9BBF - chains A and G of the 8 polymer chains in the assembly; structure by electron microscopy, 3.60 A resolution.

[Chain A (and G)]
Name: ADP-ribosyltransferase binding component
From: Clostridioides difficile
Notes: chain G of this document is another copy of the same molecule, construct and numbering; everything in this record applies to it too
UniProtKB: A8DS70 (A8DS70_CLODI); residues 43-876 here = UniProt positions 43-876
Sequence (835 residues; numbered 42 to 876; the number before each row is that of its first residue):
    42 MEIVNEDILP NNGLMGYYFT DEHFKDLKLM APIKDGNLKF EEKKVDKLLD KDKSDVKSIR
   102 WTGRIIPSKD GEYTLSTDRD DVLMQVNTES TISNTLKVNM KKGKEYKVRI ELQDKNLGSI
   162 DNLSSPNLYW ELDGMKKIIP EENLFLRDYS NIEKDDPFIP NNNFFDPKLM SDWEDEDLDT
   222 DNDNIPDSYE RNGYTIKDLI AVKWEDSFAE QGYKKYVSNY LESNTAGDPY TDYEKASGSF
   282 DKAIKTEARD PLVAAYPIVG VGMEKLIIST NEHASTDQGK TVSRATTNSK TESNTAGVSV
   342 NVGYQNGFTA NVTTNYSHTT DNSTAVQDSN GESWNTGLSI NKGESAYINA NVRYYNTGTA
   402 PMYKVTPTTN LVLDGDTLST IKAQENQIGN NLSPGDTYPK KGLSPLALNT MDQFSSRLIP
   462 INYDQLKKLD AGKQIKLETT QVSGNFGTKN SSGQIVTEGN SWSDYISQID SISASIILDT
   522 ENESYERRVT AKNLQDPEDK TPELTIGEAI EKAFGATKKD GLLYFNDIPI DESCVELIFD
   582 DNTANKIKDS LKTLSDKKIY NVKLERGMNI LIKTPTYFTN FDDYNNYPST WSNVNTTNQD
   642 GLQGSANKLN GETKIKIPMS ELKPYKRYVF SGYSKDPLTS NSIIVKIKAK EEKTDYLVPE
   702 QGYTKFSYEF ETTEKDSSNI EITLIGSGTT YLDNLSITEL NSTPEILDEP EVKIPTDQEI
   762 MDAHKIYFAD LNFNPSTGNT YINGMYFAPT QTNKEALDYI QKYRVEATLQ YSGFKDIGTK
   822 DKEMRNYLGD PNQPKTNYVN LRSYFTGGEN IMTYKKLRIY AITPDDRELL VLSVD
Not modelled in the structure: 42-217, 317-379, 616-876
Construct notes: initiating methionine (42)
Metal / ion sites: Ca2+ site 1: Asp222, Asp224, Glu231, Asn260, Glu263, Asp273; Ca2+ site 2: Asp222, Asp224, Glu231

[Chain A / chain G interface]
Pairs across the interface (89):
  Ile237(A) - Glu539(G)
  Lys238(A) - Glu539(G)
  Asp239(A) - Glu539(G)
  Gln252(A) - Pro538(G)
  Gly253(A) - Pro538(G)
  Tyr254(A) - Pro538(G)  hydrophobic
  Lys283(A) - Glu263(G)  salt bridge
  Lys283(A) - Gln509(G)
  Lys283(A) - Ser512(G)  hydrogen bond (backbone-side chain)
  Lys283(A) - Ile513(G)
  Ala284(A) - Ser508(G)
  Ala284(A) - Ser512(G)
  Arg290(A) - Glu539(G)  salt bridge
  Lys306(A) - Gly416(G)
  Lys306(A) - Asp417(G)  salt bridge
  Ile308(A) - Asp417(G)
  Ile308(A) - Gln466(G)
  Ile309(A) - Asn463(G)  hydrogen bond (backbone-side chain)
  Ser310(A) - Asn463(G)  hydrogen bond
  Thr311(A) - Lys383(G)
  Thr311(A) - Gly384(G)  hydrogen bond (backbone-backbone)
  Asn312(A) - Asn382(G)
  Asn312(A) - Gly384(G)
  Glu313(A) - Ile381(G)
  Glu313(A) - Asn382(G)
  Glu313(A) - Lys383(G)  hydrogen bond (backbone-backbone)
  His314(A) - Ile381(G)
  His314(A) - Asn382(G)  hydrogen bond
  Ala315(A) - Ser380(G)
  Ala315(A) - Ile381(G)  hydrogen bond (backbone-backbone)
  Ser316(A) - Ser380(G)
  Tyr388(A) - Glu385(G)
  Asn390(A) - Thr418(G)
  Asn390(A) - Leu419(G)  hydrogen bond (side chain-backbone)
  Asn392(A) - Thr418(G)
  Tyr404(A) - Ser504(G)
  Tyr404(A) - Asp505(G)  hydrogen bond (side chain-backbone)
  Tyr404(A) - Ser508(G)
  Glu426(A) - Lys423(G)
  Glu426(A) - Gln454(G)  hydrogen bond
  Asn427(A) - Thr409(G)
  Asn427(A) - Thr421(G)
  Asn427(A) - Ile422(G)
  Asn427(A) - Lys423(G)
  Asn427(A) - Met452(G)
  Ile429(A) - Gln482(G)  hydrogen bond (backbone-side chain)
  Gly430(A) - Gln482(G)
  Asn431(A) - Gln482(G)  hydrogen bond (backbone-side chain)
  Asn431(A) - Ser484(G)
  Asn431(A) - Ser504(G)
  Asn432(A) - Ser504(G)
  Asn432(A) - Ile507(G)
  Asn432(A) - Ser508(G)  hydrogen bond
  Ser434(A) - Ser508(G)  hydrogen bond
  Tyr439(A) - Thr409(G)
  Tyr439(A) - Thr481(G)  hydrogen bond
  Tyr439(A) - Gln482(G)  hydrogen bond
  Lys441(A) - Asp511(G)  salt bridge
  Leu444(A) - Glu479(G)
  Ser445(A) - Asn411(G)
  Ser445(A) - Val413(G)
  Ser445(A) - Thr418(G)
  Ser445(A) - Glu479(G)  hydrogen bond
  Pro446(A) - Asn411(G)
  Pro446(A) - Thr418(G)  hydrogen bond (backbone-side chain)
  Leu447(A) - Thr421(G)
  Ala448(A) - Thr418(G)
  Ala448(A) - Ser420(G)
  Ala448(A) - Thr421(G)  hydrogen bond (backbone-side chain)
  Asn450(A) - Ser420(G)
  Thr451(A) - Met452(G)
  Phe455(A) - Asp453(G)
  Phe455(A) - Gln454(G)
  Ser456(A) - Met452(G)
  Ser456(A) - Asp453(G)  hydrogen bond (backbone-side chain)
  Ser457(A) - Asp453(G)
  Ser457(A) - Arg458(G)  hydrogen bond (backbone-side chain)
  Leu459(A) - Arg458(G)
  Ser493(A) - Asn223(G)
  Ser493(A) - Ser264(G)  hydrogen bond
  Gly494(A) - Asn265(G)
  Gly494(A) - Tyr506(G)
  Gln495(A) - Phe487(G)
  Gln495(A) - Tyr506(G)  hydrogen bond
  Ile496(A) - Asp505(G)
  Ile496(A) - Tyr506(G)  hydrogen bond (backbone-side chain)
  Ile496(A) - Gln509(G)
  Thr498(A) - Asp505(G)
  Glu499(A) - Gly500(G)
Other interface residues (no listed pair), chain A (54 interface residues in all): Leu240, Asp282, Pro402, Arg458, Lys490
Other interface residues (no listed pair), chain G (51 interface residues in all): Thr221, Leu262, Pro270, Phe455, Thr480, Asn501, Gln536

[Summary]
54 residues of chain A and 51 residues of chain G are in contact; the contacts include 24 hydrogen bonds and 4
salt bridges. Polar pairs include Lys283(A)-Glu263(G), Arg290(A)-Glu539(G) and Lys306(A)-Asp417(G). The Ca2+
site 1 is built by Asp222(A), Asp224(A), Glu231(A), Asn260(A), Glu263(A) and Asp273(A).
Both chains are ADP-ribosyltransferase binding component (Clostridioides difficile). Entry 9BBF (Structure of
Clostridioides difficile Component A (50-463) in Complex with a CDTb Oligomer) was determined by electron
microscopy.
